7VS5 - chains bk and hi of the 369 polymer chains in the assembly; structure by electron microscopy, 3.40 A resolution.

== Chain bk ==
Molecule: Major capsid protein
From: Enterobacteria phage T4
Reference sequence: P04535 (CAPSH_BPT4); residue numbers follow UniProt; this construct covers 1-521
Chain sequence (521 residues; numbered 1 to 521; the number before each row is that of its first residue):
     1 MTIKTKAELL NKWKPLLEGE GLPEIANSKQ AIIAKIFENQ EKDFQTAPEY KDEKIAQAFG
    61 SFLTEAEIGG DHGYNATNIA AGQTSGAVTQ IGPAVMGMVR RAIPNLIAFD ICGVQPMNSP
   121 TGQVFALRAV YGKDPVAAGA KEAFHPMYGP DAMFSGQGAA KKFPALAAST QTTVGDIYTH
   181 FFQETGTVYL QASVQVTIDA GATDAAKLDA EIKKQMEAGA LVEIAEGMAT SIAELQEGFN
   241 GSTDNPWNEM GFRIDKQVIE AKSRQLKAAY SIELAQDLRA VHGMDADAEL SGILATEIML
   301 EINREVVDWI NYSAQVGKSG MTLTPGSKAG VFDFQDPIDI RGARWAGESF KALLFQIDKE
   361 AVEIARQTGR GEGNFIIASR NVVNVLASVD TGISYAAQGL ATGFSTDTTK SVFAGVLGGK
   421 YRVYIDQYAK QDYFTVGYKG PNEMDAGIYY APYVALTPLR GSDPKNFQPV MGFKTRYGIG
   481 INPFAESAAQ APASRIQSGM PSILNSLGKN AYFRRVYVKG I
Unresolved in the structure: 1-65
Curated features (UniProtKB/Swiss-Prot):
  - site: Glu-65, Ala-66 (Cleavage)

== Chain hi ==
Molecule: Capsid vertex protein
From: Enterobacteria phage T4
Reference sequence: P19896 (CAPSP_BPT4); residue numbers follow UniProt; this construct covers 1-427
Chain sequence (427 residues; numbered 1 to 427; the number before each row is that of its first residue):
     1 MAKINELLRE STTTNSNSIG RPNLVALTRA TTKLIYSDIV ATQRTNQPVA AFYGIKYLNP
    61 DNEFTFKTGA TYAGEAGYVD REQITELTEE SKLTLNKGDL FKYNNIVYKV LEDTPFATIE
   121 ESDLELALQI AIVLLKVRLF SDAASTSKFE SSDSEIADAR FQINKWQTAV KSRKLKTGIT
   181 VELAQDLEAN GFDAPNFLED LLATEMADEI NKDILQSLIT VSKRYKVTGI TDSGFIDLSY
   241 ASAPEAGRSL YRMVCEMVSH IQKESTYTAT FCVASARAAA ILAASGWLKH KPEDDKYLSQ
   301 NAYGFLANGL PLYCDTNSPL DYVIVGVVEN IGEKEIVGSI FYAPYTEGLD LDDPEHVGAF
   361 KVVVDPESLQ PSIGLLVRYA LSANPYTVAK DEKEARIIDG GDMDKMAGRS DLSVLLGVKL
   421 PKIIIDE
Unresolved in the structure: 1-10, 426-427
Curated features (UniProtKB/Swiss-Prot):
  - site: Glu-10, Ser-11 (Cleavage)

== Interface between chain bk and chain hi ==
Contacting residue pairs - 40 pairs, chain bk then chain hi:
  Ser-119(bk) / Ala-189(hi)
  Pro-120(bk) / Asp-186(hi)
  Pro-120(bk) / Ala-189(hi)
  Gln-123(bk) / Gly-20(hi)  hydrogen bond (side chain-backbone)
  Phe-125(bk) / Ser-18(hi)
  Phe-125(bk) / Ile-19(hi)
  Phe-125(bk) / Gly-20(hi)
  Lys-133(bk) / Ser-11(hi)
  Pro-135(bk) / Ser-11(hi)
  Pro-135(bk) / Thr-12(hi)
  Pro-135(bk) / Ser-16(hi)
  Val-136(bk) / Ser-16(hi)
  Gly-251(bk) / Thr-12(hi)
  Phe-252(bk) / Thr-12(hi)  hydrogen bond (backbone-side chain)
  Phe-252(bk) / Ser-16(hi)
  Arg-253(bk) / Ser-16(hi)
  Arg-253(bk) / Asn-17(hi)
  Ile-254(bk) / Ser-16(hi)
  Ile-254(bk) / Asn-17(hi)
  Ile-254(bk) / Ser-18(hi)  hydrogen bond (backbone-side chain)
  Lys-256(bk) / Ile-19(hi)  hydrogen bond (side chain-backbone)
  Lys-267(bk) / Glu-367(hi)  hydrogen bond (side chain-backbone)
  Tyr-453(bk) / Gln-185(hi)  hydrogen bond (side chain-backbone)
  Tyr-453(bk) / Ala-189(hi)
  Val-454(bk) / Gln-185(hi)
  Leu-459(bk) / Leu-369(hi)
  Arg-460(bk) / Val-364(hi)
  Ser-462(bk) / Pro-366(hi)
  Asp-463(bk) / Pro-366(hi)
  Val-470(bk) / Pro-366(hi)
  Val-470(bk) / Leu-369(hi)  hydrophobic
  Gly-472(bk) / Leu-369(hi)
  Lys-474(bk) / Glu-182(hi)  salt bridge
  Lys-474(bk) / Gln-370(hi)
  Arg-476(bk) / Glu-182(hi)
  Arg-476(bk) / Gln-185(hi)  hydrogen bond
  Arg-476(bk) / Asp-186(hi)  salt bridge
  Arg-495(bk) / Asn-15(hi)  hydrogen bond (side chain-backbone)
  Arg-495(bk) / Ser-16(hi)  hydrogen bond (side chain-backbone)
  Arg-495(bk) / Ser-18(hi)
Other interface residues (no listed pair), chain bk (29 interface residues in all): Asn-118, Glu-249, Asp-255, Gly-461, Met-471
Other interface residues (no listed pair), chain hi (19 interface residues in all): Arg-21, Val-181

== Summary ==
29 residues of chain bk face 19 of chain hi across their interface; the contacts include 9 hydrogen bonds and
2 salt bridges. Polar contacts include Lys-474(bk)/Glu-182(hi), Arg-476(bk)/Asp-186(hi) and
Gln-123(bk)/Gly-20(hi).
Chain bk is Major capsid protein and chain hi is Capsid vertex protein, both from Enterobacteria phage T4; the
structure, The expanded head structure of phage T4, was determined by electron microscopy, deposited together
with 7VRT.
